Entry 2XOW (X-ray diffraction, 2.09 A resolution); this record covers chain A.

== Chain A ==
Protein: Rhomboid protease glpg
Organism: Escherichia coli
Notes: EC 3.4.21.105; fragment: core tm domain, residues 92-270
UniProt: P09391 (GLPG_ECOLI); residues 92-270 here = UniProt positions 92-270
Amino-acid sequence (179 residues; each row starts with the number of its first residue):
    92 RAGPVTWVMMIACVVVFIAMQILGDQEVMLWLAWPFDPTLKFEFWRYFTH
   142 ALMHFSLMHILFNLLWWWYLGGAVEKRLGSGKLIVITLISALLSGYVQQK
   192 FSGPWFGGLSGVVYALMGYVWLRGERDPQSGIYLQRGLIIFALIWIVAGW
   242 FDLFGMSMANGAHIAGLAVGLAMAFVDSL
Covalent attachments: 5-amino-2-(2-methoxy-2-oxoethyl)benzoic acid (ISM) linked to Ser201, His254
Residues lining bound ligands: 5-amino-2-(2-methoxy-2-oxoethyl)benzoic acid (ISM): His150, Asn154, Gln189, Phe197, Gly198, Gly199, Leu200, Gly202, Tyr205, Trp236, Phe245, Met247, Met249, Ala250, Ala253
From the paper describing this entry:
  - binding site for 5-amino-2-(2-methoxy-2-oxoethyl)benzoic acid: His150, Asn154, Phe197, Gly198, Leu200, Ser201, His254
  - catalytic residues: His150, Asn154, Leu200, Ser201
  - conformationally variable residues (helix shift, loop rearrangement, side-chain flip): Tyr205, Trp236, Met247, Met249, Ala250 to Gly252, His254
  - contacts within the chain: Tyr205-Trp236 (hydrogen bond)
  - specificity-determining residues: Ala182, Ser185, Gln189, Phe197, Ala253
  - specificity-determining residues: Trp157, Val204, Tyr205, Trp236 (proposed by the authors, not directly observed)
  - mutagenesis - A253I, A253L, A253T, A253V: decreased catalytic activity on wild-type TatA
  - binding site for 5-amino-2-(2-methoxy-2-oxoethyl)benzoic acid: Tyr205, Trp236 (from molecular simulation)
  - binding site for 5-amino-2-(2-methoxy-2-oxoethyl)benzoic acid: Gln189 (proposed by the authors, not directly observed)
  - binding site for nonyl beta-D-glucopyranoside: Ala182
  - mutagenesis - A253I: unchanged catalytic activity on TatAA8G

== Summary ==
5-amino-2-(2-methoxy-2-oxoethyl)benzoic acid is covalently linked to Ser201. From the paper: catalytic
residues His150, Asn154 and Leu200 among others; A253I, A253L and A253T, among others, reduce catalytic
activity on wild-type TatA.
Chain A is Rhomboid protease glpg (Escherichia coli); the structure, Structure of GlpG in complex with a
mechanism-based isocoumarin inhibitor, was determined by X-ray diffraction together with 2XOV from the same
study.
